Entry 9EF2 (electron microscopy, 3.36 A resolution); this record covers chains B and C of the 3 polymer chains in the assembly.

Chain B:
Protein: Integrin beta-1
Organism: Homo sapiens
Reference sequence: P05556 (ITB1_HUMAN); residues -19 to 708 here correspond to UniProt positions 1-728 (UniProt number = residue number + 20)
Amino-acid sequence (738 residues; row label = number of the first residue in the row; numbers below 1 keep their minus sign (Met-19 is residue -19)):
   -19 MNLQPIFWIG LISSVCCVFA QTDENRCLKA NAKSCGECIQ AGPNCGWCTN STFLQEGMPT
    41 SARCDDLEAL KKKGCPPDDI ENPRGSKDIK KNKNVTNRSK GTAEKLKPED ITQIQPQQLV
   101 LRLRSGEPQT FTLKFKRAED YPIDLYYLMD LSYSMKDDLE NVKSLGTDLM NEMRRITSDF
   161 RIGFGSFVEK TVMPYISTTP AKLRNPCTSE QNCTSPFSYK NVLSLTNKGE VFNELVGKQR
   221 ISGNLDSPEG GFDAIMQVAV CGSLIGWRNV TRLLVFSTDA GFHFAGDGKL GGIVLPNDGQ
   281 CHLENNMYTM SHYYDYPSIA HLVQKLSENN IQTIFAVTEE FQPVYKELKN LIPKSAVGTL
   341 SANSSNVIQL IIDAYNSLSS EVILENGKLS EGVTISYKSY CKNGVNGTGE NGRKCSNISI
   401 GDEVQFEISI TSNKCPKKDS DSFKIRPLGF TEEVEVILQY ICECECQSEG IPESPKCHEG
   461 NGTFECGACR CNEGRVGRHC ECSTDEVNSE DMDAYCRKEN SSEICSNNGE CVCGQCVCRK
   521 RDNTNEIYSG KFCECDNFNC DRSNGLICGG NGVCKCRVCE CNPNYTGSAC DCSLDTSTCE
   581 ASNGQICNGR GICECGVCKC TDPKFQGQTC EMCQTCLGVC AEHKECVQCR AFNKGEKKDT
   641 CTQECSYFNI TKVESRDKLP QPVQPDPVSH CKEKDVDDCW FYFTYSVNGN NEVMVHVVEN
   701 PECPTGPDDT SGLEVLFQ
Unresolved in the structure: -19 to 119, 360-718
Construct notes: expression tag (709-718)
Disulfide bonds: Cys187-Cys193, Cys241-Cys281
Covalent attachments: N-acetylglucosamine (NAG) linked to Asn192, Asn249, Asn343
Ion coordination: Mn2+ site 1: Ser132, Ser134, Glu229 (shared with Asp10(C) of chain C); Mn2+ site 2: Asp137, Asp138, Asp259; Mn2+ site 3: Glu169, Asn224, Asp226, Pro228, Glu229

Chain C:
Protein: NeoNectin candidate 2
Organism: synthetic construct
Amino-acid sequence (99 residues; each row starts with the number of its first residue; numbers below 1 keep their minus sign (Met-20 is residue -20)):
   -20 MGLNDIFEAQ KIEWHEGGSG GGEVEVHGRG DIPRSSLELF EKVAKELGLK VERNHRTVTV
    40 KGVSEEQIRE LEEVAKKLGL WVLVRVTEGG SLEHHHHHH
Unresolved in the structure: -20 to 1, 63-78
Ion coordination: Mn2+: Asp10 (shared with Ser132(B), Ser134(B), Glu229(B) of chain B)
Reported in the primary citation:
  - conformationally variable residues (order/disorder transition): Arg13

How chain B and chain C interact:
Pairs across the interface (14; chain B residue first):
  Ser132(B) with Asp10(C), hydrogen bond
  Tyr133(B) with Asp10(C), hydrogen bond (backbone-side chain); Ile11(C), hydrophobic; Pro12(C)
  Ser134(B) with Asp10(C), hydrogen bond; Ile11(C); Pro12(C)
  Lys136(B) with Pro12(C)
  Asp137(B) with Ser14(C)
  Thr188(B) with Gly58(C)
  Asn224(B) with Asp10(C)
  Leu225(B) with Asp10(C), hydrogen bond (backbone-backbone)
  Asp226(B) with Asp10(C)
  Glu229(B) with Asp10(C)
Interface residues without a listed pair, chain B (12 interface residues in all): Glu190, Ser227
Interface residues without a listed pair, chain C (8 interface residues in all): Gly9, Lys56, Leu57

Summary:
The interface between chain B and chain C involves 12 residues on one side and 8 on the other, with 4 hydrogen
bonds. Polar contacts include Ser132(B)-Asp10(C), Tyr133(B)-Asp10(C) and Ser134(B)-Asp10(C).
N-acetylglucosamine is covalently linked to Asn192(B), Asn249(B) and Asn343(B). Ser132(B), Ser134(B),
Glu229(B) and Asp10(C) coordinate Mn2+. From the paper: conformational variability at Arg13(C).
Here chain B is Integrin beta-1 (Homo sapiens) and chain C is NeoNectin candidate 2 (synthetic construct).
Entry 9EF2 (Cryo-EM structure of alpha5beta1 integrin in complex with NeoNectin candidate 2, open
conformation) was determined by electron microscopy (same publication as 9DIA and 9CKV).
